PDB entry 3WP4 | X-ray diffraction, 1.27 A resolution | chain A

# Chain A
Protein: Cdbfv
Source organism: Neocallimastix patriciarum
Amino-acid sequence (228 residues; each row starts with the number of its first residue; note: 1 number in that range is skipped by the numbering (no residue carries it; nothing is unmodelled there); numbers below 1 keep their minus sign (Ala-3 is residue -3)):
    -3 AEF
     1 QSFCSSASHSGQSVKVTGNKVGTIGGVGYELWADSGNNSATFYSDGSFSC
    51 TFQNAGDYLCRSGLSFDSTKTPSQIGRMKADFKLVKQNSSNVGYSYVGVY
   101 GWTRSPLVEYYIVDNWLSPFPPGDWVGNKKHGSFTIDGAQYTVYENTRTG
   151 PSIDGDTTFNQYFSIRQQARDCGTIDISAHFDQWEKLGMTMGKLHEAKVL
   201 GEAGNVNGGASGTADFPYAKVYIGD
Cystine bridges: Cys4-Cys172, Cys50-Cys60
What the authors report for this chain:
  - catalytic residues: Glu109, Glu202 (by similarity / conservation)
  - mutagenesis - E109A: abolished catalytic activity
  - contacts within the chain: Phe3-Tyr218 (pi stacking), His9-Tyr43 (pi stacking), His9-Ser47 (hydrogen bond), His9-Asp215 (hydrogen bond)
  - mutagenesis - Q1DEL/S2DEL/F3DEL/C4DEL/S5DEL/S6DEL: decreased catalytic activity on 55  degC
  - mutagenesis - Q1DEL/S2DEL/F3DEL/C4DEL/S5DEL/S6DEL/A7DEL/S8DEL/H9DEL/S10DEL/G11DEL, C4A, C172A: decreased catalytic activity
  - mutagenesis - C4A/C172A: decreased catalytic activity on 75  degC

# Overview
The paper reports catalytic residues Glu109 and Glu202;
Q1DEL/S2DEL/F3DEL/C4DEL/S5DEL/S6DEL/A7DEL/S8DEL/H9DEL/S10DEL/G11DEL, C4A and C172A reduce catalytic activity;
6 substitutions were tested in all.
Chain A is Cdbfv (Neocallimastix patriciarum); the structure, The crystal structure of native CDBFV from
Neocallimastix patriciarum, was determined by X-ray diffraction, deposited together with 3WP5.
